PDB entry 7TF6 | electron microscopy, 2.15 A resolution | chains A and B of the 24 polymer chains in the assembly

Chain A (and B):
Name: Glutamine synthetase
Source organism: Staphylococcus aureus
Notes: EC 6.3.1.2; chain B of this document is another copy of the same molecule, construct and numbering; everything in this record applies to it too
Reference sequence: E3VXC2 (E3VXC2_STAAU); residue numbers follow UniProt; this construct covers 1-446
Chain sequence (449 residues; row label = number of the first residue in the row; numbers below 1 keep their minus sign (Gly-2 is residue -2)):
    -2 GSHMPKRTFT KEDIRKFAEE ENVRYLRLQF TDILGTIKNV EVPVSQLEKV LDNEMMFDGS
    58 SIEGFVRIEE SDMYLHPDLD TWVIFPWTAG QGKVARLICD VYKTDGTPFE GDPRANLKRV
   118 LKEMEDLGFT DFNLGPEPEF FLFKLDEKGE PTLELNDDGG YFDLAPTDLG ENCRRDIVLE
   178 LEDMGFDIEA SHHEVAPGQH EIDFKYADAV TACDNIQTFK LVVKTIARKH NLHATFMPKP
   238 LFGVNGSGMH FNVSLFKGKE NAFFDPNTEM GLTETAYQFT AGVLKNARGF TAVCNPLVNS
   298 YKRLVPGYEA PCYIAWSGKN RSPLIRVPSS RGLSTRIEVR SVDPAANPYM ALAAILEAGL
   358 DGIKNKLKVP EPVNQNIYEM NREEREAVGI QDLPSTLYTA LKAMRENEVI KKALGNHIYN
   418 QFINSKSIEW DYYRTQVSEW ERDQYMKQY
Disordered / not traced: -2 to 4, 85-88
Differences from the reference sequence: expression tag (-2 to 0)
Bound ions: Mg2+ site 1: Glu134, Glu335; Mg2+ site 2: Glu136, Glu198 (together with glutamine)
Ligand contacts: glutamine (GLN): Glu136, Tyr158, Glu191, Val192, Gln196, Glu198, Asn242, Gly243, Ser244, Gly245, His247, Arg300, Tyr305, Glu306, Ala307, Arg337

How chain A and chain B interact:
Pairs across the interface - 63 pairs, chain A then chain B:
  Arg21(A) - Leu176(B)
  Tyr22(A) - Arg172(B)
  Tyr22(A) - Val175(B)  hydrophobic
  Tyr22(A) - Leu176(B)  hydrophobic
  Tyr22(A) - Ser188(B)  hydrogen bond
  Arg24(A) - Leu161(B)
  Arg24(A) - Thr164(B)  hydrogen bond (side chain-backbone)
  Arg24(A) - Asp165(B)  salt bridge
  Arg24(A) - Asn169(B)  hydrogen bond
  Thr33(A) - Asp160(B)
  Ile34(A) - Leu161(B)  hydrogen bond (backbone-backbone)
  Lys35(A) - Tyr158(B)  hydrogen bond (side chain-backbone)
  Lys35(A) - Phe159(B)
  Lys35(A) - Asp160(B)
  Asn36(A) - Phe159(B)  hydrogen bond (backbone-backbone)
  Asn36(A) - Asp160(B)
  Asn36(A) - Leu161(B)
  Val37(A) - Phe159(B)  hydrophobic
  Val37(A) - Ala187(B)  hydrophobic
  Val37(A) - Ser188(B)
  Glu38(A) - Arg171(B)  salt bridge
  Glu38(A) - Ala187(B)
  Glu38(A) - Ser188(B)  hydrogen bond (backbone-backbone)
  Glu38(A) - His189(B)
  Val39(A) - Glu186(B)
  Pro40(A) - Glu179(B)
  Pro40(A) - Ile185(B)
  Ser42(A) - Glu179(B)  hydrogen bond
  Gln43(A) - Ile185(B)
  Gln43(A) - Glu186(B)  hydrogen bond
  Gln43(A) - Lys202(B)  hydrogen bond
  Lys46(A) - Glu186(B)  salt bridge
  Met53(A) - Ser327(B)
  Asp55(A) - Tyr158(B)  hydrogen bond
  Asp55(A) - Phe159(B)
  Ser58(A) - Tyr158(B)
  Ser58(A) - Phe159(B)
  Arg64(A) - Tyr158(B)
  Arg64(A) - Glu306(B)  salt bridge
  Arg64(A) - Arg318(B)
  Ile65(A) - Arg318(B)  hydrogen bond (backbone-side chain)
  Glu66(A) - Lys316(B)
  Glu66(A) - Asn317(B)
  Glu66(A) - Arg318(B)
  Glu66(A) - Tyr375(B)  hydrogen bond
  Glu67(A) - Lys316(B)
  Glu67(A) - Arg323(B)  salt bridge
  Ser68(A) - Lys316(B)
  Asp69(A) - Arg323(B)  salt bridge
  Asp69(A) - Ser326(B)
  Phe82(A) - Asp165(B)
  Trp84(A) - Asp165(B)
  Trp84(A) - Leu166(B)  hydrophobic
  Val91(A) - Asp165(B)
  Thr101(A) - Ser326(B)
  Lys145(A) - Lys141(B)
  Leu218(A) - Thr164(B)
  Thr222(A) - Thr164(B)  hydrogen bond
  Thr222(A) - Leu166(B)
  Arg225(A) - Leu166(B)  hydrogen bond (side chain-backbone)
  Arg225(A) - Gly167(B)
  Arg225(A) - Glu168(B)
  Lys226(A) - Leu166(B)
Interface residues without a listed pair, chain A (34 interface residues in all): Met52, Phe54
Interface residues without a listed pair, chain B (33 interface residues in all): Ala162, Pro163, Gln372

Overview:
Chain A and chain B form an interface of 34 and 33 residues respectively, with 15 hydrogen bonds and 6 salt
bridges. Polar pairs include Arg24(A)-Asp165(B), Glu38(A)-Arg171(B) and Lys46(A)-Glu186(B). Bound to chain A:
glutamine. The Mg2+ site 1 is built by Glu134(A) and Glu335(A).
Both chains are Glutamine synthetase (Staphylococcus aureus). Entry 7TF6 (S. aureus GS(12)-Q-GlnR peptide) was
determined by electron microscopy (same publication as 7TEA, 7TEC, 7TF9, 7TFA, 7TFB and 7TFC).
